PDB entry 2NWW | X-ray diffraction, 3.20 A resolution | chains A and B of the 3 polymer chains in the assembly

[Chain A (and B)]
Protein: 425aa long hypothetical proton glutamate symport protein
From: Pyrococcus horikoshii
Notes: chain B of this document is another copy of the same molecule, construct and numbering; everything in this record applies to it too
Reference sequence: O59010 (O59010_PYRHO); residue numbers follow UniProt; this construct covers 1-417
Amino-acid sequence (422 residues; numbered 1 to 422; the number before each row is that of its first residue):
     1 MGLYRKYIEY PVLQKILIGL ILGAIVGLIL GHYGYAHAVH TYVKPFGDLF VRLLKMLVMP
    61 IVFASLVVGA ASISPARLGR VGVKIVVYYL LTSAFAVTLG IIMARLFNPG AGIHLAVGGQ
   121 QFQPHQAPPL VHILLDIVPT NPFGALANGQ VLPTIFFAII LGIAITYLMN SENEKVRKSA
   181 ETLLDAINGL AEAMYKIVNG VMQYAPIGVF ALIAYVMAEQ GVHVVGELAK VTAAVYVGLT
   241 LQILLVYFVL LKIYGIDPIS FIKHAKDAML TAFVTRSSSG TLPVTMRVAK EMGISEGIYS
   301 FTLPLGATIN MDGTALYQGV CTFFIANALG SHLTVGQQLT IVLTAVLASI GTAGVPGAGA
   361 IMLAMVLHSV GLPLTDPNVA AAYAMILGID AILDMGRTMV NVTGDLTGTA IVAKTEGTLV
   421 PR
Disordered / not traced: 1-9, 417-422
Sequence notes: engineered mutation H37 (Asp in O59010), H40 (Lys in O59010), H125 (Lys in O59010), H132 (Lys in O59010), H223 (Lys in O59010), H264 (Lys in O59010), H368 (Glu in O59010); cloning artifact (418-422)
Residues lining bound ligands: (3S)-3-(benzyloxy)-L-aspartic acid (TB1): R276, S277, S278, M311, T314, G357, A358, G359, D394, R397, T398, N401
Reported in the primary citation:
  - binding site for (3S)-3-(benzyloxy)-L-aspartic acid: M311, G359
  - specificity-determining residues: D394, R397 (by similarity / conservation)
  - mutagenesis - D405N: decreased binding to Tl1

[Interface between chain A and chain B]
Contacting residue pairs - 45 pairs, chain A then chain B:
  P45(A) with V131(B), hydrophobic
  L49(A) with L135(B); V138(B), hydrophobic
  R52(A) with L135(B), hydrogen bond (side chain-backbone); D136(B), salt bridge; V138(B), hydrogen bond (side chain-backbone); P139(B); T140(B), hydrogen bond
  L53(A) with V138(B); F156(B), hydrophobic
  K55(A) with T140(B)
  M56(A) with P139(B); T140(B); P142(B); F156(B), hydrophobic; F157(B), hydrophobic; I160(B), hydrophobic
  M59(A) with N141(B); F143(B)
  P60(A) with F143(B)
  L146(A) with N141(B), hydrogen bond (backbone-side chain); F143(B), hydrophobic
  A147(A) with N141(B); G144(B); A147(B), hydrophobic
  N148(A) with N141(B)
  G149(A) with N141(B)
  T182(A) with T182(B)
  D185(A) with S179(B); T182(B)
  A186(A) with L183(B)
  N188(A) with S179(B)
  G189(A) with L168(B); S179(B); L183(B)
  L190(A) with L161(B), hydrophobic; L183(B)
  E192(A) with L168(B)
  A193(A) with L161(B), hydrophobic; A164(B); L168(B)
  M194(A) with F157(B), hydrophobic
  K196(A) with L168(B)
  I197(A) with I160(B), hydrophobic; A164(B), hydrophobic
Also at the interface, not in a pair above, chain A (24 interface residues in all): D48
Also at the interface, not in a pair above, chain B (21 interface residues in all): A180

[In short]
24 residues of chain A face 21 of chain B across their interface, with 4 hydrogen bonds and 1 salt bridge.
Polar pairs include R52(A)-D136(B), R52(A)-L135(B) and R52(A)-V138(B). Bound to chain A:
(3S)-3-(benzyloxy)-L-aspartic acid. The paper reports a binding site for (3S)-3-(benzyloxy)-L-aspartic acid at
M311(A) and G359(A); D405N of chain A reduces binding to Tl1.
Chain A and chain B are both 425aa long hypothetical proton glutamate symport protein (Pyrococcus horikoshii);
the structure, Crystal structure of GltPh in complex with TBOA, was determined by X-ray diffraction together
with 2NWL and 2NWX from the same study.
